5W8K - chains B and C of the 4 polymer chains in the assembly; structure by X-ray diffraction, 1.60 A resolution.

# Chain B (and C)
Protein: L-lactate dehydrogenase A chain
Organism: Homo sapiens
Notes: EC 1.1.1.27; chain C of this document is another copy of the same molecule, construct and numbering; everything in this record applies to it too
Reference sequence: P00338 (LDHA_HUMAN); residues 0-331 here correspond to UniProt positions 1-332 (UniProt number = residue number + 1)
Sequence (332 residues; row label = number of the first residue in the row; numbering starts at 0):
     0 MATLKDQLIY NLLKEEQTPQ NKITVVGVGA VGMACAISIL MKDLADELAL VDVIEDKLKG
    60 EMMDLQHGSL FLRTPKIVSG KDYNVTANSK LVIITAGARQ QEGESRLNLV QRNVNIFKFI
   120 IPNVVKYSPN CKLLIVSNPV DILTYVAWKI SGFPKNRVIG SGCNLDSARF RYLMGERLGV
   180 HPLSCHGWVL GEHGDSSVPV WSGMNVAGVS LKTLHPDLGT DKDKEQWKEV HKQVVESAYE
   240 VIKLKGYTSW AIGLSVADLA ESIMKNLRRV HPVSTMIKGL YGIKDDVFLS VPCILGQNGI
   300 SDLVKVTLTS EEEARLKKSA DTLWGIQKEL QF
Disordered / not traced: 0 (chain C: 0, 14-16)
Small-molecule neighbours:
  - malonic acid (MLA), molecule 1: Gln99, Arg105, Asn137, Leu164, Arg168, His192, Ala237, Thr247
  - malonic acid (MLA), molecule 2: Arg170, His185, Trp187, Val269
  - malonic acid (MLA), molecule 3: Leu182, Ser183, His185
  - NADH (NAI; 1,4-dihydronicotinamide adenine dinucleotide): Val25, Gly26, Val27, Gly28, Ala29, Val30, Gly31, Asp51, Val52, Ile53, Lys56, Tyr82, Thr94, Ala95, Gly96, Ala97, Arg98, Gln99, Leu108, Asn112, Ile115, Ile119, Val135, Ser136, Asn137, Val139, Ser160, Leu164, His192, Tyr246, Thr247, Ile251
Curated features (UniProtKB/Swiss-Prot):
  - active site: His192 (Proton acceptor)
  - binding site (NAD(+)): Arg98, Asn137
  - binding site (substrate): Arg105, Asn137, Arg168, Thr247
  - modified residue: Ala1 (N-acetylalanine), Lys4 (N6-acetyllysine), Tyr9 (Phosphotyrosine), Lys13 (N6-acetyllysine), Thr17 (Phosphothreonine), Lys56 (N6-acetyllysine), Lys80 (N6-acetyllysine), Lys117 (N6-acetyllysine), Lys125 (N6-acetyllysine), Lys223 (N6-acetyllysine), Lys231 (N6-acetyllysine), Tyr238 (Phosphotyrosine), Lys242 (N6-acetyllysine), Thr308 (Phosphothreonine), Ser309 (Phosphoserine), Lys317 (N6-acetyllysine), Thr321 (Phosphothreonine)
  - cross-link: Lys56 (Glycyl lysine isopeptide (Lys-Gly) (interchain with G-Cter in SUMO2))
Reported in the primary citation:
  - binding site for the ligand 9Y7: Asp140, Ile141, Glu191

# How chain B and chain C interact
Pairs across the interface (62; chain B residue first):
  Asp5(B) - Lys304(C)  hydrogen bond (backbone-side chain)
  Gln6(B) - Lys304(C)  hydrogen bond (backbone-side chain)
  Leu7(B) - Leu302(C)
  Leu7(B) - Val303(C)
  Leu7(B) - Lys304(C)  hydrogen bond (backbone-backbone)
  Ile8(B) - Asp301(C)
  Ile8(B) - Leu302(C)
  Ile8(B) - Lys304(C)
  Tyr9(B) - Asp301(C)
  Tyr9(B) - Leu302(C)  hydrogen bond (backbone-backbone)
  Tyr9(B) - Lys304(C)
  Asn10(B) - Ser300(C)  hydrogen bond (side chain-backbone)
  Asn10(B) - Asp301(C)  hydrogen bond
  Leu11(B) - Lys154(C)
  Leu11(B) - Ile299(C)
  Leu11(B) - Ser300(C)  hydrogen bond (backbone-backbone)
  Leu11(B) - Asp301(C)
  Leu12(B) - Asn155(C)
  Leu12(B) - Ser300(C)  hydrogen bond (backbone-backbone)
  Gln16(B) - Gln296(C)
  Gln16(B) - Asn297(C)  hydrogen bond
  Thr17(B) - Gln296(C)  hydrogen bond (backbone-side chain)
  Gln19(B) - Lys89(C)  hydrogen bond
  Gln19(B) - Met263(C)  hydrogen bond (side chain-backbone)
  Gln19(B) - Asn265(C)
  Gln19(B) - Gln296(C)
  Asn20(B) - Asn20(C)  hydrogen bond
  Asp42(B) - Lys264(C)  salt bridge
  Asp45(B) - Lys264(C)
  Arg72(B) - Glu260(C)  salt bridge
  Arg72(B) - Leu266(C)
  Pro74(B) - Lys264(C)
  Pro74(B) - Asn265(C)
  Lys89(B) - Gln19(C)
  Lys154(B) - Leu11(C)
  Asn155(B) - Leu12(C)
  Glu260(B) - Arg72(C)
  Lys264(B) - Asp42(C)  salt bridge
  Lys264(B) - Pro74(C)
  Asn265(B) - Pro74(C)
  Leu266(B) - Arg72(C)
  Gln296(B) - Thr17(C)  hydrogen bond (side chain-backbone)
  Gln296(B) - Gln19(C)
  Asn297(B) - Leu12(C)
  Ile299(B) - Leu11(C)
  Ile299(B) - Leu12(C)
  Ser300(B) - Asn10(C)  hydrogen bond (backbone-side chain)
  Ser300(B) - Leu11(C)  hydrogen bond (backbone-backbone)
  Ser300(B) - Leu12(C)  hydrogen bond (backbone-backbone)
  Asp301(B) - Ile8(C)
  Asp301(B) - Tyr9(C)
  Asp301(B) - Asn10(C)  hydrogen bond
  Asp301(B) - Leu11(C)
  Leu302(B) - Ile8(C)
  Leu302(B) - Tyr9(C)  hydrogen bond (backbone-backbone)
  Leu302(B) - Leu11(C)  hydrophobic
  Val303(B) - Leu7(C)
  Lys304(B) - Asp5(C)  hydrogen bond (side chain-backbone)
  Lys304(B) - Gln6(C)  hydrogen bond (side chain-backbone)
  Lys304(B) - Leu7(C)  hydrogen bond (backbone-backbone)
  Lys304(B) - Ile8(C)
  Lys304(B) - Tyr9(C)
Other interface residues (no listed pair), chain B (33 interface residues in all): Pro18, Ile293
Other interface residues (no listed pair), chain C (34 interface residues in all): Asp45, Ile262, Arg268, Ile293

# In short
33 residues of chain B face 34 of chain C across their interface, with 22 hydrogen bonds and 3 salt bridges.
Polar pairs include Asp42(B)-Lys264(C), Arg72(B)-Glu260(C) and Asp5(B)-Lys304(C). Bound to chain B: 3 copies
of malonic acid and NADH. The paper reports a binding site for the ligand 9Y7 at Asp140(B), Ile141(B) and
Glu191(B).
Both chains are L-lactate dehydrogenase A chain (Homo sapiens). Entry 5W8K (Crystal Structure of Lactate
Dehydrogenase A in complex with inhibitor compound 29 and NADH) was determined by X-ray diffraction together
with 5W8H, 5W8I, 5W8J and 5W8L from the same study.
